6TVH - chain A; structure by X-ray diffraction, 2.65 A resolution.

# Chain A
Protein: Predicted protein
From: Nematostella vectensis
UniProt: A7RS11 (A7RS11_NEMVE); numbering as in UniProt (aligned over 1-327)
Amino-acid sequence (336 residues; each row starts with the number of its first residue; numbers below 1 keep their minus sign (Mse-1 is residue -1)):
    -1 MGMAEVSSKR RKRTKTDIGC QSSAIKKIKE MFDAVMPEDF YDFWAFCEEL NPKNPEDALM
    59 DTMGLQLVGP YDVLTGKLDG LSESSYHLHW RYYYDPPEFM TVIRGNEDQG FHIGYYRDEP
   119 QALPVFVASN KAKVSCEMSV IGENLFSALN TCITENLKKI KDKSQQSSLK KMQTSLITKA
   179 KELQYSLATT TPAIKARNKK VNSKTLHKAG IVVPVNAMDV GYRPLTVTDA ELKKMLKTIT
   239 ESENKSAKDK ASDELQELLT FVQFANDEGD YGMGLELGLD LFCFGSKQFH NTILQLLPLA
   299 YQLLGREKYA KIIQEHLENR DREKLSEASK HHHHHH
Disordered / not traced: -1 to 20, 79-81, 325-334
Differences from the reference sequence: expression tag (-1 to 0, 328-334)
Modified positions: Mse-1, Mse1 (selenomethionine); Mse29, Mse34, Mse58, Mse61, Mse98, Mse136, Mse170, Mse216, Mse233, Mse271 (selenomethionine; parent Met)

# Overview
Chain A is Predicted protein (Nematostella vectensis); the structure, Selenomethionine-substituted HPF1 from
Nematostella vectensis, was determined by X-ray diffraction, deposited together with 6TX1 and 6TX2.
